Entry 7ADE (electron microscopy, 4.20 A resolution (low resolution: residue-level contacts below are approximate; hydrogen-bond / salt-bridge calls are withheld)); this record covers chains f and a of the 15 polymer chains in the assembly.

Chain f (and a):
Molecule: Transcription termination factor Rho
Organism: Escherichia coli
Notes: EC 3.6.4.-; chain a of this document is another copy of the same molecule, construct and numbering; everything in this record applies to it too
Reference sequence: A0A0A0GPI6 (A0A0A0GPI6_ECOLX); residues 1-419 here correspond to UniProt positions 25-443 (UniProt number = residue number + 24)
Amino-acid sequence (419 residues; numbered 1 to 419; the number before each row is that of its first residue):
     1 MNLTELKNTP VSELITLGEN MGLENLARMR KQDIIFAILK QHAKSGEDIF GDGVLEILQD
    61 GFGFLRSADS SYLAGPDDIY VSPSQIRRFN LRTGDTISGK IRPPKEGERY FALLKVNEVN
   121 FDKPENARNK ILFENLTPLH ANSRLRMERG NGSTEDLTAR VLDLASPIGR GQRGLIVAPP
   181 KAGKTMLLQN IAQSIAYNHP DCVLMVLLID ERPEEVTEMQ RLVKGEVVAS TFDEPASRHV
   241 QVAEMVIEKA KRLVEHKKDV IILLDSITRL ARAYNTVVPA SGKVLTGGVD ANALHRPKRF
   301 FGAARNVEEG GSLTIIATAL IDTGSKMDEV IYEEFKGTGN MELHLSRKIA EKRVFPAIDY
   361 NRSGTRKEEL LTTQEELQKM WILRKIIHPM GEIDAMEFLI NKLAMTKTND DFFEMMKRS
Not modelled in the structure: 418-419
Ligand contacts: ADP (adenosine-5'-diphosphate): Arg366, Lys367, Glu369

How chain f and chain a interact:
Pairs across the interface - 54 pairs, chain f then chain a:
  Phe89(f) with Arg28(a)
  Asn90(f) with Glu24(a); Arg28(a)
  Arg92(f) with Arg28(a)
  Ala127(f) with Arg28(a)
  Arg128(f) with Asn25(a); Arg28(a)
  Asn129(f) with Ile15(a); Ala27(a)
  Lys130(f) with Ala27(a); Arg28(a)
  Ile131(f) with Val11(a)
  Leu132(f) with Ala27(a); Arg28(a); Met29(a)
  Asn135(f) with Met29(a); Arg30(a); Lys31(a)
  Thr137(f) with Arg221(a)
  Pro138(f) with Glu214(a); Thr217(a)
  Leu139(f) with Glu214(a)
  His140(f) with Glu218(a)
  Arg173(f) with Arg212(a); Pro213(a); Glu214(a)
  Lys283(f) with Thr276(a); Val277(a); Val278(a); Pro279(a)
  Leu285(f) with Met327(a)
  Ala291(f) with Thr276(a)
  His295(f) with Asp233(a); Pro235(a)
  Lys298(f) with Phe232(a)
  Arg299(f) with Asp233(a)
  Gly302(f) with Phe232(a); Asp233(a)
  Ala304(f) with Glu214(a)
  Glu308(f) with Arg221(a)
  Glu333(f) with Thr323(a); Ser325(a)
  Glu334(f) with Arg272(a)
  Lys336(f) with Thr323(a)
  Gly337(f) with Arg212(a); Arg269(a)
  Thr338(f) with Arg212(a); Phe232(a)
  Arg366(f) with Lys181(a); Arg212(a)
  Lys367(f) with Met186(a)
  Glu369(f) with Arg353(a)
  Trp381(f) with Arg353(a)
  His388(f) with Glu351(a)
Also at the interface, not in a pair above, chain f (39 interface residues in all): Gly171, Arg305, Asn340, Glu342, Gly364
Also at the interface, not in a pair above, chain a (35 interface residues in all): Glu215, Glu234, Ala280, Gly324

Overview:
Chain f and chain a form an interface of 39 and 35 residues respectively. Chain f binds ADP.
Both chains are Transcription termination factor Rho (Escherichia coli). Entry 7ADE (Transcription termination
complex IVa) was determined by electron microscopy (same publication as 6Z9P, 6Z9Q, 6Z9R, 6Z9S, 6Z9T, 7ADB,
7ADC and 7ADD).
